Entry 7NNP (electron microscopy, 3.20 A resolution); this record covers chains A and C of the 4 polymer chains in the assembly.

Chain A:
Protein: Potassium-transporting ATPase potassium-binding subunit
From: Escherichia coli
UniProtKB: A0A2S5ZPF1 (A0A2S5ZPF1_ECOLX); numbering as in UniProt (aligned over 1-557)
Amino-acid sequence (557 residues; row label = number of the first residue in the row):
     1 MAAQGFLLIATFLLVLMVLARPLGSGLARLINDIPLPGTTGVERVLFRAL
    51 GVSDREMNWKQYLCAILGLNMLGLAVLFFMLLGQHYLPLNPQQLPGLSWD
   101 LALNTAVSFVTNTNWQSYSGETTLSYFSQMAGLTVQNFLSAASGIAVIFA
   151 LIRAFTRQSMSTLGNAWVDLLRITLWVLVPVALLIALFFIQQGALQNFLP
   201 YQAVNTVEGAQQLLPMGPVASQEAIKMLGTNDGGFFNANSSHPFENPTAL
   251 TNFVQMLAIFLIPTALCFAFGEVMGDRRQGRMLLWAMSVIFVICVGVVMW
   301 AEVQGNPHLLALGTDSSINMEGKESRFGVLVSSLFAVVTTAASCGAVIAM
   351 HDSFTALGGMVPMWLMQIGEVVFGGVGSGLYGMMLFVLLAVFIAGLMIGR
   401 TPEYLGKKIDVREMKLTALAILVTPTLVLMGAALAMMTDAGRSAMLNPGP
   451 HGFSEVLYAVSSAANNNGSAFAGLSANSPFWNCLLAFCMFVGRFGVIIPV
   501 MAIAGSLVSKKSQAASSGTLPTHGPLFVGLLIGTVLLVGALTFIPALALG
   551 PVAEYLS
Sequence notes: engineered mutation Asp232 (Gly in A0A2S5ZPF1)
Metal / ion sites: rubidium ion site 1: Asn112, Ser343; rubidium ion site 2: Asn112, Thr113, Thr230, Ser343, Cys344, Asn467; rubidium ion site 3 near Gly369 (its only coordinating residue here); rubidium ion site 4 near Asn465 (its only coordinating residue here)
Reported in the primary citation:
  - binding site for cardiolipin: Trp285

Chain C:
Protein: Potassium-transporting ATPase KdpC subunit
From: Escherichia coli
UniProtKB: A0A037YI39 (A0A037YI39_ECOLX); residues 1-190 here = UniProt positions 1-190
Amino-acid sequence (190 residues; each row starts with the number of its first residue):
     1 MSGLRPALSTFIFLLLITGGVYPLLTTVLGQWWFPWQANGSLIREGDTVR
    51 GSALIGQNFTGNGYFHGRPSATAEMPYNPQASGGSNLAVSNPELDKLIAA
   101 RVAALRAANPDASASVPVELVTASASGLDNNITPQAAAWQIPRVAKARNL
   151 SVEQLTQLIAKYSQQPLVKYIGQPVVNIVELNLALDKLDE

Interface between chain A and chain C:
Residue-residue contacts (206):
  Gln4(A) - Lys169(C)
  Gln4(A) - Tyr170(C)
  Leu7(A) - Tyr170(C)
  Leu8(A) - Tyr170(C)
  Thr11(A) - Tyr170(C)  hydrogen bond
  Leu46(A) - Phe13(C)  hydrophobic
  Ala49(A) - Arg5(C)
  Leu50(A) - Arg5(C)  hydrogen bond (backbone-side chain)
  Leu50(A) - Ser9(C)  hydrogen bond (backbone-side chain)
  Leu50(A) - Phe13(C)  hydrophobic
  Gly51(A) - Arg5(C)
  Gly51(A) - Pro6(C)
  Val52(A) - Thr10(C)
  Leu69(A) - Phe11(C)  hydrophobic
  Leu72(A) - Leu8(C)  hydrophobic
  Leu72(A) - Phe11(C)  hydrophobic
  Gly73(A) - Phe11(C)
  Val76(A) - Phe11(C)  hydrophobic
  Ser119(A) - Ala81(C)
  Glu121(A) - Pro79(C)
  Glu121(A) - Gln80(C)
  Glu121(A) - Ala81(C)
  Glu121(A) - Ser82(C)  hydrogen bond
  Thr122(A) - Gln80(C)
  Met130(A) - Gly19(C)
  Met130(A) - Pro23(C)  hydrophobic
  Ala131(A) - Leu15(C)
  Val135(A) - Leu15(C)  hydrophobic
  Val135(A) - Thr18(C)
  Val135(A) - Gly19(C)
  Phe138(A) - Thr18(C)
  Phe138(A) - Tyr22(C)  hydrophobic
  Leu139(A) - Phe11(C)  hydrophobic
  Leu139(A) - Leu14(C)  hydrophobic
  Trp167(A) - Pro6(C)
  Trp167(A) - Ala7(C)  hydrophobic
  Trp167(A) - Thr10(C)
  Leu171(A) - Thr10(C)
  Leu171(A) - Phe13(C)  hydrophobic
  Leu171(A) - Leu14(C)  hydrophobic
  Thr174(A) - Leu14(C)
  Thr174(A) - Thr18(C)
  Leu175(A) - Phe13(C)  hydrophobic
  Leu175(A) - Leu14(C)  hydrophobic
  Ala182(A) - Tyr22(C)
  Leu183(A) - Leu25(C)  hydrophobic
  Leu183(A) - Thr26(C)
  Ala186(A) - Thr26(C)
  Leu187(A) - Leu29(C)  hydrophobic
  Leu187(A) - Trp33(C)  hydrophobic
  Leu187(A) - Phe34(C)
  Ile190(A) - Thr26(C)
  Ile190(A) - Gly30(C)
  Ile190(A) - Phe34(C)  hydrophobic
  Ile190(A) - Gln37(C)
  Ile190(A) - Ala38(C)  hydrophobic
  Gln191(A) - Phe34(C)
  Gln191(A) - Gln37(C)
  Gly193(A) - Gln37(C)
  Gly193(A) - Leu54(C)
  Ala194(A) - Gln37(C)
  Ala194(A) - Ala38(C)
  Leu195(A) - Ala38(C)
  Leu195(A) - Asn39(C)
  Leu195(A) - Gly40(C)
  Gln196(A) - Pro23(C)
  Gln196(A) - Thr26(C)
  Gln196(A) - Thr27(C)  hydrogen bond
  Gln196(A) - Gln31(C)  hydrogen bond (backbone-side chain)
  Gln196(A) - Ala38(C)  hydrogen bond (backbone-backbone)
  Asn197(A) - Gln31(C)
  Asn197(A) - Ala38(C)  hydrogen bond (side chain-backbone)
  Asn197(A) - Asn39(C)
  Phe198(A) - Thr27(C)
  Leu199(A) - Asn39(C)
  Tyr201(A) - Gln80(C)
  Gln202(A) - Leu42(C)
  Gln202(A) - Val49(C)
  Val204(A) - Val49(C)  hydrophobic
  Val204(A) - Arg50(C)
  Val204(A) - Gly51(C)
  Asn205(A) - Val49(C)  hydrogen bond (backbone-backbone)
  Asn205(A) - Arg50(C)  hydrogen bond (backbone-side chain)
  Thr206(A) - Arg50(C)  hydrogen bond (backbone-side chain)
  Thr206(A) - Gln57(C)
  Val207(A) - Gln57(C)  hydrogen bond (backbone-side chain)
  Val207(A) - Phe59(C)  hydrophobic
  Val207(A) - Tyr64(C)
  Val207(A) - Leu183(C)  hydrophobic
  Val207(A) - Asp186(C)
  Glu208(A) - Asn58(C)
  Glu208(A) - Phe59(C)
  Glu208(A) - Thr60(C)  hydrogen bond (side chain-backbone)
  Glu208(A) - Gly61(C)  hydrogen bond (side chain-backbone)
  Gln211(A) - Met75(C)
  Gln212(A) - Gly56(C)
  Gln212(A) - Gln57(C)
  Gln212(A) - Tyr77(C)
  Gln212(A) - Pro79(C)
  Leu213(A) - Pro79(C)
  Leu213(A) - Gln80(C)  hydrogen bond (backbone-side chain)
  Leu214(A) - Leu42(C)  hydrophobic
  Leu214(A) - Ser52(C)
  Leu214(A) - Ile55(C)  hydrophobic
  Leu214(A) - Pro79(C)  hydrophobic
  Pro215(A) - Pro79(C)
  Met216(A) - Asn39(C)
  Ser221(A) - Tyr22(C)  hydrogen bond (backbone-side chain)
  Ser221(A) - Thr26(C)
  Ala224(A) - Tyr22(C)
  Phe236(A) - Ser82(C)
  Asn237(A) - Ala81(C)
  Asn237(A) - Ser82(C)  hydrogen bond (backbone-side chain)
  Asn237(A) - Gly83(C)
  Ala238(A) - Ser82(C)
  Ser241(A) - Ala125(C)
  Ser241(A) - Ser126(C)  hydrogen bond (backbone-side chain)
  His242(A) - Ile55(C)
  His242(A) - Ser82(C)
  His242(A) - Leu128(C)
  Pro243(A) - Leu54(C)
  Pro243(A) - Leu128(C)
  Phe244(A) - Gly40(C)
  Phe244(A) - Ser52(C)
  Phe244(A) - Ile55(C)  hydrophobic
  Pro247(A) - Leu54(C)  hydrophobic
  Ala249(A) - Ile171(C)
  Leu250(A) - Leu167(C)  hydrophobic
  Asn306(A) - Val89(C)
  His308(A) - Asp95(C)
  Leu309(A) - Ile98(C)  hydrophobic
  Leu312(A) - Asp95(C)
  Leu312(A) - Ile98(C)  hydrophobic
  Leu312(A) - Ala99(C)
  Leu312(A) - Val102(C)
  Gly313(A) - Arg106(C)
  Gly313(A) - Ala114(C)
  Gly313(A) - Ser115(C)
  Gly313(A) - Val116(C)  hydrogen bond (backbone-backbone)
  Thr314(A) - Val116(C)
  Thr314(A) - Val118(C)
  Thr314(A) - Val121(C)
  Asp315(A) - Val116(C)  hydrogen bond (backbone-backbone)
  Asp315(A) - Pro117(C)
  Asp315(A) - Gln135(C)
  Ser316(A) - Val118(C)
  Met320(A) - Arg68(C)  hydrogen bond (backbone-side chain)
  Met320(A) - Val118(C)  hydrophobic
  Met320(A) - Glu119(C)
  Met320(A) - Thr122(C)
  Glu321(A) - Ser85(C)  hydrogen bond
  Glu321(A) - Leu94(C)
  Glu321(A) - Thr122(C)
  Glu321(A) - Ala123(C)  hydrogen bond (side chain-backbone)
  Gly322(A) - Ala123(C)  hydrogen bond (backbone-backbone)
  Gly322(A) - Ser124(C)
  Gly322(A) - Ala125(C)
  Lys323(A) - Arg68(C)  hydrogen bond (backbone-side chain)
  Lys323(A) - Ala123(C)
  Lys323(A) - Ser124(C)
  Lys323(A) - Ala125(C)
  Glu324(A) - Arg68(C)
  Glu324(A) - Ala125(C)  hydrogen bond (side chain-backbone)
  Glu324(A) - Ser126(C)  hydrogen bond
  Glu324(A) - Asp129(C)
  Ser325(A) - Arg68(C)
  Ser325(A) - Glu119(C)  hydrogen bond
  Ser325(A) - Asp129(C)  hydrogen bond (backbone-side chain)
  Ser325(A) - Asn131(C)
  Ser325(A) - Ile132(C)
  Ser325(A) - Thr133(C)
  Ser325(A) - Gln173(C)
  Ser325(A) - Val175(C)
  Arg326(A) - Asp129(C)  salt bridge
  Arg326(A) - Asn131(C)
  Arg326(A) - Gln173(C)
  Arg326(A) - Val175(C)
  Phe327(A) - Gln173(C)
  Gly328(A) - Gln173(C)
  Val331(A) - Tyr170(C)
  Val331(A) - Ile171(C)
  Val331(A) - Gly172(C)
  Ile348(A) - Ala125(C)
  Ala349(A) - Ala125(C)  hydrophobic
  Met350(A) - Asn86(C)
  Met350(A) - Ala125(C)
  Asp352(A) - Asn86(C)
  Asp352(A) - Leu87(C)
  Asp352(A) - Ala88(C)
  Ser353(A) - Ser85(C)  hydrogen bond (side chain-backbone)
  Ser353(A) - Asn86(C)
  Ser353(A) - Leu87(C)  hydrogen bond (side chain-backbone)
  Phe354(A) - Val89(C)
  Thr355(A) - Val89(C)
  Leu446(A) - Asn86(C)
  Asn447(A) - Asn86(C)  hydrogen bond (side chain-backbone)
  Asn447(A) - Leu87(C)
  Asn447(A) - Ala88(C)  hydrogen bond (side chain-backbone)
  Asn447(A) - Asn91(C)  hydrogen bond
  Pro448(A) - Asn91(C)
  His451(A) - Ala88(C)
  Phe471(A) - Asn86(C)
  Ala472(A) - Asn86(C)  hydrogen bond (backbone-side chain)
  Gly473(A) - Asn86(C)
  Glu554(A) - Val89(C)
  Glu554(A) - Ser90(C)
Also at the interface, not in a pair above, chain A (104 interface residues in all): Gln136, Leu170, Val179, Ala203, Ile225, Phe253, Ile318, Glu455
Also at the interface, not in a pair above, chain C (94 interface residues in all): Ile17, Thr48, Gly84, Arg101, Gly127, Pro166

Overview:
104 residues of chain A and 94 residues of chain C are in contact; the contacts include 35 hydrogen bonds and
1 salt bridge. Polar contacts include Arg326(A)-Asp129(C), Thr11(A)-Tyr170(C) and Leu50(A)-Arg5(C). Asn112(A)
and Ser343(A) form the rubidium ion site 1. From the paper: a binding site for cardiolipin at Trp285(A).
Here chain A is Potassium-transporting ATPase potassium-binding subunit and chain C is Potassium-transporting
ATPase KdpC subunit, both from Escherichia coli. Entry 7NNP (Rb-loaded cryo-EM structure of the E1-ATP KdpFABC
complex) was determined by electron microscopy, deposited together with 7NNL.
